PDB entry 3REL | X-ray diffraction, 2.70 A resolution | chains B and I of the 10 polymer chains in the assembly

[Chain B]
Protein: Histone H4
From: Xenopus laevis
UniProt: P62799 (H4_XENLA); residues 1-102 here correspond to UniProt positions 2-103 (UniProt number = residue number + 1)
Sequence (102 residues; numbered 1 to 102; the number before each row is that of its first residue):
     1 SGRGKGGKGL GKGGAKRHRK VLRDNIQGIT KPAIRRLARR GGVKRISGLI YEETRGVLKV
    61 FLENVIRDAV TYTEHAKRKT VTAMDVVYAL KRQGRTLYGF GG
Unresolved in the structure: 1-19
UniProt features mapped onto this chain:
  - DNA-binding region: Lys16 to Lys20
  - modified residue: Ser1 (N-acetylserine), Arg3 (Asymmetric dimethylarginine), Lys5 (N6-(2-hydroxyisobutyryl)lysine), Lys8 (N6-(2-hydroxyisobutyryl)lysine), Lys12 (N6-(2-hydroxyisobutyryl)lysine), Lys16 (N6-(2-hydroxyisobutyryl)lysine), Lys20 (N6,N6,N6-trimethyllysine), Lys31 (N6-(2-hydroxyisobutyryl)lysine), Lys44 (N6-(2-hydroxyisobutyryl)lysine), Ser47 (Phosphoserine), Tyr51 (Phosphotyrosine), Lys59 (N6-(2-hydroxyisobutyryl)lysine), Lys77 (N6-(2-hydroxyisobutyryl)lysine), Lys79 (N6-(2-hydroxyisobutyryl)lysine), Tyr88 (Phosphotyrosine), Lys91 (N6-(2-hydroxyisobutyryl)lysine)
  - cross-link (Glycyl lysine isopeptide (Lys-Gly)): Lys31 (interchain with G-Cter in UFM1), Lys91 (interchain with G-Cter in ubiquitin)

[Chain I]
Molecule: 146-nt DNA strand
Sequence (146 nucleotides; numbered -72 to 73; the number before each row is that of its first residue; numbers below 1 keep their minus sign (DA-72 is residue -72)):
   -72 ATCTCCAAAT ATCCCTTGCG GATCGTAGAA AAAGTGTGTC AAACTGCGCT ATCAAAGGGA
   -12 AACTTCAACT GAATTCAGTT GAAGTTTCCC TTTGATAGCG CAGTTTGACA CACTTTTTCT
    48 ACGATCCGCA AGGGATATTT GGAGAT

[How chain B and chain I interact]
Residue-residue contacts (6):
  Thr30(B) with DA-13(I), phosphate contact; DA-12(I), phosphate contact
  Pro32(B) with DA-13(I), phosphate contact; DA-12(I), phosphate contact
  Arg36(B) with DA-13(I), salt bridge to the phosphate
  Arg45(B) with DC-4(I), sugar contact
Also at the interface, not in a pair above, chain B (6 interface residues in all): Lys31, Thr80
Also at the interface, not in a pair above, chain I (5 interface residues in all): DC-24, DT-3

[Summary]
Chain B and chain I form an interface of 6 and 5 residues respectively, with 1 salt bridge. Its one
salt-bridged contact is Arg36(B)-DA-13(I). From UniProt: a DNA-binding region on chain B.
Here chain B is Histone H4 (Xenopus laevis) and chain I is a 146-nt DNA strand. Entry 3REL (2.7 Angstrom
Crystal Structure of the Nucleosome Core Particle Assembled with a 146 bp Alpha-Satellite DNA ...) was
determined by X-ray diffraction, deposited together with 3REH, 3REI, 3REJ and 3REK.
